PDB entry 6WTY | X-ray diffraction, 3.48 A resolution | chains F and E of the 3 polymer chains in the assembly

== Chain F ==
Name: 253245 Fab light chain
From: Homo sapiens
Notes: antibody fragment or engineered binder
Amino-acid sequence (221 residues; numbered 1 to 221; the number before each row is that of its first residue):
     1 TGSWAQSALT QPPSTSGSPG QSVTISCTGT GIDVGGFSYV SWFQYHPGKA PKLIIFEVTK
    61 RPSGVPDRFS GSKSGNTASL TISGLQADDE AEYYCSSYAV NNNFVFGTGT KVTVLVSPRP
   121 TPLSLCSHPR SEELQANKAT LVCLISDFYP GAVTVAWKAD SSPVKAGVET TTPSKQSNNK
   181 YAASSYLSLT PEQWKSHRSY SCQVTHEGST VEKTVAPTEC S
Disordered / not traced: 1-5, 218-221
Cystine bridges: Cys-27/Cys-95, Cys-143/Cys-202

== Chain E ==
Name: 253245 Fab heavy chain
From: Homo sapiens
Notes: antibody fragment or engineered binder
Amino-acid sequence (241 residues; row label = number of the first residue in the row):
     1 TGVHSEVQLV QSGAEVKKPG SSMKVSCKAS GGTFNRYVFS WVRQAPGQGL EWMGGILPIL
    61 ETTYYAKNFK GRVTITADES TSTVYMELSS LTSEDTAVYF CARDEHDYVW GSYRPSLTGP
   121 WGQGTLVTVS SASTKGPSVF PLAPSSKSTS GGTAALGCLV KDYFPEPVTV SWNSGALTSG
   181 VHTFPAVLQS SGLYSLSSVV TVPSSSLGTQ TYICNVNHKP SNTKVDKKVE PKSCDKTHTC
   241 P
Disordered / not traced: 1-6, 31-33, 234-241
Cystine bridges: Cys-27/Cys-101, Cys-158/Cys-214

== Chain F / chain E interface ==
Contacting residue pairs - 53 pairs, chain F then chain E:
  Tyr-39(F) / Ser-112(E)
  Tyr-39(F) / Tyr-113(E)  hydrophobic
  Ser-41(F) / Thr-118(E)
  Tyr-45(F) / Gln-44(E)  hydrogen bond
  Tyr-45(F) / Phe-100(E)
  Lys-49(F) / Phe-100(E)
  Ala-50(F) / Phe-100(E)  hydrophobic
  Ala-50(F) / Trp-121(E)  hydrophobic
  Ala-50(F) / Gly-122(E)
  Pro-51(F) / Trp-121(E)
  Leu-53(F) / Thr-118(E)
  Tyr-94(F) / Gln-44(E)  hydrogen bond
  Tyr-94(F) / Gln-48(E)  hydrogen bond (side chain-backbone)
  Tyr-94(F) / Gly-49(E)
  Tyr-94(F) / Leu-50(E)
  Tyr-98(F) / Tyr-113(E)
  Tyr-98(F) / Arg-114(E)
  Tyr-98(F) / Pro-115(E)
  Asn-102(F) / Trp-52(E)
  Asn-102(F) / Pro-115(E)
  Asn-103(F) / Trp-52(E)
  Phe-104(F) / Trp-52(E)
  Phe-104(F) / Pro-115(E)
  Phe-104(F) / Leu-117(E)  hydrophobic
  Phe-106(F) / Val-42(E)  hydrophobic
  Phe-106(F) / Leu-50(E)
  Phe-106(F) / Trp-52(E)
  Phe-106(F) / Leu-117(E)  hydrophobic
  Arg-130(F) / Phe-140(E)
  Arg-130(F) / Pro-141(E)
  Glu-132(F) / Phe-140(E)
  Glu-133(F) / Phe-140(E)
  Glu-133(F) / Leu-159(E)
  Val-142(F) / Leu-159(E)  hydrophobic
  Val-142(F) / Ser-197(E)
  Leu-144(F) / Phe-184(E)  hydrophobic
  Leu-144(F) / Val-199(E)  hydrophobic
  Ile-145(F) / Phe-184(E)
  Ser-146(F) / His-182(E)
  Glu-169(F) / Val-187(E)
  Glu-169(F) / Leu-188(E)
  Glu-169(F) / Gln-189(E)
  Glu-169(F) / Ser-190(E)  hydrogen bond (side chain-backbone)
  Thr-171(F) / Ala-186(E)
  Thr-171(F) / Val-187(E)
  Ser-174(F) / Pro-185(E)
  Gln-176(F) / His-182(E)
  Ala-183(F) / Phe-184(E)
  Ser-184(F) / Pro-185(E)
  Tyr-186(F) / Leu-159(E)  hydrophobic
  Tyr-186(F) / Val-187(E)  hydrophobic
  Tyr-186(F) / Leu-196(E)
  Tyr-186(F) / Ser-197(E)  hydrogen bond
Also at the interface, not in a pair above, chain F (38 interface residues in all): Gly-48, Phe-56, Glu-57, Gly-107, Ser-127, His-128, Lys-138, Thr-140, Thr-170, Ala-182, Lys-213
Also at the interface, not in a pair above, chain E (37 interface residues in all): Glu-51, Tyr-64, Trp-110, Gln-123, Leu-142, Ser-148, Asp-162, Ser-195

== Summary ==
38 residues of chain F face 37 of chain E across their interface; the contacts include 5 hydrogen bonds. Polar
pairs include Tyr-45(F)/Gln-44(E), Tyr-94(F)/Gln-44(E) and Tyr-94(F)/Gln-48(E).
Here chain F is 253245 Fab light chain and chain E is 253245 Fab heavy chain, both from Homo sapiens. Entry
6WTY (Plasmodium vivax reticulocyte binding protein 2b (PvRBP2b) bound to human monoclonal antibody 253245)
was determined by X-ray diffraction (same publication as 6WM9, 6WNO and 6WQO).
